9OB4 - chains A and B; structure by X-ray diffraction, 1.95 A resolution.

[Chain A]
Molecule: Cyclin-dependent kinase 2
Source organism: Homo sapiens
Notes: EC 2.7.11.22
Reference sequence: P24941 (CDK2_HUMAN); residues 1-298 here = UniProt positions 1-298
Amino-acid sequence (301 residues; row label = number of the first residue in the row; numbers below 1 keep their minus sign (Ser-2 is residue -2)):
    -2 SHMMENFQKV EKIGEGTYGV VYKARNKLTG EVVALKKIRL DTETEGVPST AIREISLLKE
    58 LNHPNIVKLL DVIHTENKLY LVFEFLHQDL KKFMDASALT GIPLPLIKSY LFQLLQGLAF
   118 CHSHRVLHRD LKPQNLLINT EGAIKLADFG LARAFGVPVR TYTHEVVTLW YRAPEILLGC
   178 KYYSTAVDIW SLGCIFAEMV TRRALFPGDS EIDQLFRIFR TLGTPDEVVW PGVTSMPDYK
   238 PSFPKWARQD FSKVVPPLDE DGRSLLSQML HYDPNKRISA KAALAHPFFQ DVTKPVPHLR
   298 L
Disordered / not traced: -2 to 0
Modified / non-standard residues: Thr160 (phosphothreonine; TPO)
Differences from the reference sequence: expression tag (-2 to 0)
Ligand contacts: A1CAF ((1R,3R)-3-{3-[(cyclohexanecarbonyl)amino]-1H-pyrazol-5-yl}cyclopentyl [(1S)-1-cyclopropylethyl]carbamate): Ile10, Gly11, Tyr15, Val18, Ala31, Lys33, Glu51, Val64, Phe80, Glu81, Phe82, Leu83, His84, Gln85, Asp86, Lys89, Gln131, Asn132, Leu134, Ala144, Asp145
Curated features (UniProtKB/Swiss-Prot):
  - active site: Asp127 (Proton acceptor)
  - binding site (ATP): Ile10 to Val18, Lys33, Glu81 to Leu83, Asp86, Lys129 to Asn132, Asp145
  - binding site (Mg(2+)): Asn132, Asp145
  - site (CDK7 binding): Lys9, Lys88, Lys89, Leu166
  - modified residue: Met1 (N-acetylmethionine), Lys6 (N6-acetyllysine), Thr14 (Phosphothreonine), Tyr15 (Phosphotyrosine), Tyr19 (Phosphotyrosine), Thr160 (Phosphothreonine)
  - natural variant: Pro45 (P45L: In a glioblastoma multiforme sample)
  - mutagenesis: Lys9 (K9F: Reduced phosphorylation by CAK), Thr14 (T14A: 2-fold increase in activity), Tyr15 (Y15F: 2-fold increase in activity), Lys88 to Lys89 (Reduced phosphorylation by CAK), Thr160 (T160A: Abolishes activity), Leu166 (L166R: Reduced phosphorylation by CAK and reduced kinase activity)

[Chain B]
Molecule: G1/S-specific cyclin-E1
Source organism: Homo sapiens
Reference sequence: P24864 (CCNE1_HUMAN); residues 96-378 here = UniProt positions 96-378
Amino-acid sequence (285 residues; row label = number of the first residue in the row):
    94 GSIIAPSRGS PLPVLSWANR EEVWKIMLNK EKTYLRDQHF LEQHPLLQPK MRAILLDWLM
   154 EVCEVYKLHR ETFYLAQDFF DRYMATQENV VKTLLQLIGI SSLFIAAKLE EIYPPKLHQF
   214 AYVTDGACSG DEILTMELMI MKALKWRLSP LTIVSWLNVY MQVAYLNDLH EVLLPQYPQQ
   274 IFIQIAELLD LCVLDVDCLE FPYGILAASA LYHFSSSELM QKVSGYQWCD IENCVKWMVP
   334 FAMVIRETGS SKLKHFRGVA DEDAHNIQTH RDSLDLLDKA RAKKA
Disordered / not traced: 94-101, 376-378
Differences from the reference sequence: expression tag (94-95)
Curated features (UniProtKB/Swiss-Prot):
  - modified residue: Ser103 (Phosphoserine)

[Interface between chain A and chain B]
Pairs across the interface (68; chain A residue first):
  Leu37(A) - Leu231(B)  hydrophobic
  Thr41(A) - Leu210(B)
  Glu42(A) - Phe197(B)
  Glu42(A) - Lys201(B)  hydrogen bond (backbone-side chain)
  Glu42(A) - Lys209(B)
  Glu42(A) - Leu210(B)  hydrogen bond (side chain-backbone)
  Gly43(A) - Leu227(B)
  Gly43(A) - Glu230(B)
  Val44(A) - Lys201(B)  hydrogen bond (backbone-side chain)
  Val44(A) - Glu230(B)  hydrogen bond (backbone-side chain)
  Val44(A) - Leu231(B)  hydrophobic
  Val44(A) - Met234(B)  hydrophobic
  Ser46(A) - Lys201(B)
  Ile49(A) - Lys201(B)
  Ile49(A) - Leu202(B)  hydrophobic
  Ile49(A) - Met234(B)  hydrophobic
  Ile49(A) - Leu241(B)  hydrophobic
  Arg50(A) - Leu202(B)  hydrogen bond (side chain-backbone)
  Arg50(A) - Glu204(B)
  Ile52(A) - Trp239(B)  hydrophobic
  Ser53(A) - Trp239(B)
  Ser53(A) - Ser242(B)
  Lys56(A) - Lys238(B)
  Lys56(A) - Arg240(B)
  Glu57(A) - Lys123(B)  salt bridge
  Glu57(A) - Tyr127(B)  hydrogen bond
  Glu57(A) - Arg240(B)
  Val69(A) - Trp239(B)
  His71(A) - Leu231(B)
  His71(A) - Lys235(B)
  His119(A) - Trp110(B)
  Ser120(A) - Glu115(B)
  Ser120(A) - Val116(B)
  Ser120(A) - Ile119(B)
  His121(A) - Ile119(B)
  Arg122(A) - Val116(B)
  Arg122(A) - Met120(B)
  Arg122(A) - Leu244(B)
  Arg150(A) - Glu203(B)  salt bridge
  Phe152(A) - Trp110(B)  hydrophobic
  Gly153(A) - Leu266(B)
  Val154(A) - Asn251(B)
  Val154(A) - Val252(B)  hydrogen bond (backbone-backbone)
  Val154(A) - Val265(B)  hydrophobic
  Val154(A) - Leu266(B)  hydrophobic
  Pro155(A) - Asn251(B)  hydrogen bond (backbone-side chain)
  Pro155(A) - Gln255(B)
  Pro155(A) - Val265(B)
  Pro155(A) - Leu266(B)
  Pro155(A) - Pro268(B)  hydrophobic
  Val156(A) - Leu266(B)  hydrogen bond (backbone-backbone)
  Val156(A) - Pro268(B)
  Arg157(A) - His162(B)  hydrogen bond
  Arg157(A) - Glu203(B)  salt bridge
  Arg157(A) - Asp356(B)
  Tyr159(A) - Ile205(B)
  Thr160(A) - Ile205(B)
  His161(A) - Tyr206(B)
  Lys178(A) - Glu355(B)  salt bridge
  Tyr179(A) - Leu267(B)  hydrophobic
  Tyr179(A) - Pro268(B)
  Ser181(A) - Leu266(B)
  Thr182(A) - Trp110(B)
  Asn272(A) - Glu264(B)
  Ser276(A) - Ser109(B)  hydrogen bond (side chain-backbone)
  Ser276(A) - Trp110(B)
  Lys278(A) - Ala111(B)
  Lys278(A) - Asn112(B)
Other interface residues (no listed pair), chain A (37 interface residues in all): Leu76, Thr158
Other interface residues (no listed pair), chain B (45 interface residues in all): Ile198, Pro208, Tyr270, Asn359

[Overview]
The interface between chain A and chain B involves 37 residues on one side and 45 on the other, with 11
hydrogen bonds and 4 salt bridges. Among the polar pairs are Glu57(A)-Lys123(B), Arg150(A)-Glu203(B) and
Arg157(A)-Glu203(B). Chain A binds compound A1CAF.
Chain A is Cyclin-dependent kinase 2 and chain B is G1/S-specific cyclin-E1, both from Homo sapiens; the
structure, CDK2/CyclinE bound to compound 19 with P-loop in the EE and EC conformations, was determined by
X-ray diffraction.
